PDB entry 1ULG | X-ray diffraction, 2.20 A resolution | chains A and C of the 4 polymer chains in the assembly

# Chain A (and C)
Name: galectin-2
Source organism: Coprinopsis cinerea
Notes: chain C of this document is another copy of the same molecule, construct and numbering; everything in this record applies to it too
Chain sequence (150 residues; each row starts with the number of its first residue):
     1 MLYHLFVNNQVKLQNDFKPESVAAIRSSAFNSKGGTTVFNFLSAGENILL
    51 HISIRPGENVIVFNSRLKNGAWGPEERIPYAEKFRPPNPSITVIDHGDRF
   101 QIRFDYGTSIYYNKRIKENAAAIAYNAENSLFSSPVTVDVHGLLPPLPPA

# How chain A and chain C interact
Contacting residue pairs - 43 pairs, chain A then chain C:
  Met1(A) - Pro87(C)  hydrophobic
  Met1(A) - Asn88(C)
  Leu2(A) - Arg26(C)
  Leu2(A) - Ser27(C)
  Leu2(A) - Ser28(C)
  Leu2(A) - Asn88(C)  hydrogen bond (backbone-side chain)
  Leu2(A) - Thr137(C)
  His4(A) - Ser28(C)  hydrogen bond
  His4(A) - Ser133(C)
  His4(A) - Pro135(C)  hydrogen bond (side chain-backbone)
  His4(A) - Val136(C)
  His4(A) - Thr137(C)  hydrogen bond
  Phe6(A) - Ser134(C)
  Phe6(A) - Pro135(C)
  Arg26(A) - Leu2(C)
  Arg26(A) - Arg26(C)
  Arg26(A) - Asp139(C)  salt bridge
  Ser27(A) - Leu2(C)
  Ser28(A) - Leu2(C)
  Ser28(A) - His4(C)  hydrogen bond
  Pro87(A) - Met1(C)  hydrophobic
  Asn88(A) - Met1(C)
  Asn88(A) - Leu2(C)  hydrogen bond (side chain-backbone)
  Ser133(A) - His4(C)  hydrogen bond
  Ser134(A) - Phe6(C)
  Pro135(A) - His4(C)  hydrogen bond (backbone-side chain)
  Pro135(A) - Phe6(C)
  Pro135(A) - Pro135(C)
  Val136(A) - His4(C)
  Thr137(A) - Leu2(C)
  Thr137(A) - His4(C)  hydrogen bond
  Thr137(A) - Thr137(C)  hydrogen bond
  Asp139(A) - Arg26(C)  salt bridge
  Pro146(A) - Pro148(C)
  Pro146(A) - Pro149(C)
  Pro146(A) - Ala150(C)  hydrophobic
  Leu147(A) - Pro149(C)
  Pro148(A) - Pro146(C)
  Pro148(A) - Leu147(C)
  Pro148(A) - Pro148(C)  hydrophobic
  Pro149(A) - Pro146(C)
  Pro149(A) - Leu147(C)
  Ala150(A) - Pro146(C)
Interface residues without a listed pair, chain A (21 interface residues in all): Tyr3
Interface residues without a listed pair, chain C (21 interface residues in all): Tyr3

# Summary
The chain A/chain C interface involves 21 residues from each chain; the contacts include 10 hydrogen bonds and
2 salt bridges. Polar pairs include Arg26(A)-Asp139(C), Leu2(A)-Asn88(C) and His4(A)-Ser28(C).
Chain A and chain C are both galectin-2 (Coprinopsis cinerea); the structure, CGL2 in complex with
Thomsen-Friedenreich antigen, was determined by X-ray diffraction, deposited together with 1UL9, 1ULC, 1ULD,
1ULE and 1ULF.
